Entry 2AA7 (X-ray diffraction, 2.20 A resolution); this record covers chain A.

Chain A:
Molecule: Mineralocorticoid receptor
From: Homo sapiens
Notes: fragment: Ligand Binding Domain
Reference sequence: P08235 (MCR_HUMAN); residue numbers follow UniProt; this construct covers 712-984
Sequence (275 residues; row label = number of the first residue in the row):
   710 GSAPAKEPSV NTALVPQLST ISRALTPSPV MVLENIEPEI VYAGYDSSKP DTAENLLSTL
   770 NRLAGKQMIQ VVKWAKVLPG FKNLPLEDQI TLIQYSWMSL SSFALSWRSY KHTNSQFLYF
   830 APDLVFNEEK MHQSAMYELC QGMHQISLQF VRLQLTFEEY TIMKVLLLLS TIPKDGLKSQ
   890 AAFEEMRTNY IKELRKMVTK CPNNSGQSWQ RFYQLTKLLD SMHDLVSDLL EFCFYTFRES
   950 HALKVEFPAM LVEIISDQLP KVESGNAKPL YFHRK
Unresolved in the structure: 710-726, 910-913, 984
Construct notes: cloning artifact (710-711); engineered mutation Ser-808 (Cys in P08235)
UniProt features mapped onto this chain:
  - region: Lys-782 to Lys-785 (Important for coactivator binding)
  - binding site (21-hydroxyprogesterone): Asn-770, Gln-776, Arg-817, Thr-945
  - binding site (aldosterone): Asn-770, Gln-776, Arg-817, Thr-945
  - binding site (progesterone): Asn-770, Gln-776, Arg-817, Thr-945
Small-molecule neighbours: desoxycorticosterone (1CA): Leu-766, Leu-769, Asn-770, Leu-772, Ala-773, Gln-776, Trp-806, Met-807, Ser-810, Ser-811, Leu-814, Arg-817, Phe-829, Met-845, Met-852, Leu-938, Phe-941, Cys-942, Thr-945, Val-954, Phe-956

Overview:
Bound to chain A: desoxycorticosterone. From UniProt: 4 residues binding 21-hydroxyprogesterone, 4
aldosterone-binding residues and 4 progesterone-binding residues.
Chain A is Mineralocorticoid receptor (Homo sapiens); the structure, Mineralocorticoid Receptor with Bound
Deoxycorticosterone, was determined by X-ray diffraction (same publication as 2AA2, 2AA5, 2AA6, 2AAX and
2AB2).
